1WKA - chain A; structure by X-ray diffraction, 1.70 A resolution.

# Chain A
Molecule: Valyl-tRNA synthetase
From: Thermus thermophilus
Notes: EC 6.1.1.9; fragment: CP1 domain
UniProt: P96142 (SYV_THETH); numbering as in UniProt (aligned over 193-338)
Chain sequence (147 residues; numbered 192 to 338; the number before each row is that of its first residue):
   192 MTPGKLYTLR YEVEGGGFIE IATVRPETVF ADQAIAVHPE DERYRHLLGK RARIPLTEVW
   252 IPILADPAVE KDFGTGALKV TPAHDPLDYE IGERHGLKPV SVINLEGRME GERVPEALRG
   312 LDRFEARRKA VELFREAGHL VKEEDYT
Disordered / not traced: 192-194, 338
Sequence notes: initiating methionine (192)
Curated features (UniProtKB/Swiss-Prot):
  - mutagenesis: R216 (R216A: Decrease in posttransfer editing activity. No change in aminoacylation activity), F264 (F264A: Decrease in posttransfer editing activity. No change in aminoacylation activity), K270 (K270A: Strong decrease in posttransfer editing activity. Slight decrease in Val-tRNA(Val) formation, which could be due to deacylation of the synthesized Val-tRNA(Val)), T272 (T272A: Decrease in posttransfer editing activity. No change in aminoacylation activity), D276 (D276A: No change in aminoacylation and posttransfer editing activities), D279 (D279A: Strong decrease in posttransfer editing activity. No change in aminoacylation activity)

# In short
Curated annotation (UniProt) lists 6 mutagenesis sites.
Chain A is Valyl-tRNA synthetase (Thermus thermophilus); the structure, Structural basis for non-cognate amino
acid discrimination by the valyl-tRNA synthetase editing domain, was determined by X-ray diffraction.
